7XCM - chains E and F of the 6 polymer chains in the assembly; structure by X-ray diffraction, 3.20 A resolution.

# Chain E (and F)
Name: Trimethylamine methyltransferase
From: Methanosarcina barkeri MS
Notes: EC 2.1.1.250; chain F of this document is another copy of the same molecule, construct and numbering; everything in this record applies to it too
Reference sequence: A0A0E3QRM4 (A0A0E3QRM4_METBA); residue numbers follow UniProt; this construct covers 1-495
Amino-acid sequence (503 residues; numbered 1 to 503; the number before each row is that of its first residue):
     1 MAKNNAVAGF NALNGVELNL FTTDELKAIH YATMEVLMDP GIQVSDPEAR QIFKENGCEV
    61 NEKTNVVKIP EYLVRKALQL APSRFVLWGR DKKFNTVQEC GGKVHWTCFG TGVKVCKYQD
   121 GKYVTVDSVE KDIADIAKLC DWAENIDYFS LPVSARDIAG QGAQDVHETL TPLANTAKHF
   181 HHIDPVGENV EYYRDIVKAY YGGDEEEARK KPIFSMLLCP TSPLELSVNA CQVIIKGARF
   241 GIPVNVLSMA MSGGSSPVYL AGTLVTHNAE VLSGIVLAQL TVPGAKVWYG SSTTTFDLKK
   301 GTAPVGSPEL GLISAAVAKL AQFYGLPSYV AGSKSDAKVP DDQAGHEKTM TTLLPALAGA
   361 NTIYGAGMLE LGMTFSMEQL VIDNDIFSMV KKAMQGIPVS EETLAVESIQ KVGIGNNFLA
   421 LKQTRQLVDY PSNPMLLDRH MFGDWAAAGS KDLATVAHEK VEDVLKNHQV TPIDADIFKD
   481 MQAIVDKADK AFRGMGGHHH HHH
Unresolved in the structure: 1, 496-503
Covalently attached groups: 3-methyl-5-sulfo-pyrrolidine-2-carboxylic acid (BG3) linked to K334
Differences from the reference sequence: conflict K334 (Pyl in A0A0E3QRM4); expression tag (496-503)
Bound ions: Na+: L13, I397
Ligand contacts: BG3 (3-methyl-5-sulfo-pyrrolidine-2-carboxylic acid): F109, G110, T111, M249, S292, V305, Y364, M368, G372
Reported in the primary citation:
  - catalytic residues: Y364 (proposed by the authors, not directly observed)
  - mutagenesis - Y364F: decreased catalytic activity

# How chain E and chain F interact
Contacting residue pairs (67; chain E residue first):
  A2(E) with K93(F); F94(F), hydrogen bond (backbone-backbone); N95(F); T96(F), hydrogen bond (backbone-side chain); D147(F), hydrogen bond (backbone-side chain)
  K3(E) with N95(F)
  N4(E) with K103(F); V104(F), hydrogen bond (side chain-backbone); H105(F), hydrogen bond
  N5(E) with K391(F), hydrogen bond
  A6(E) with G102(F); K103(F); V104(F), hydrogen bond (backbone-backbone); M394(F)
  V7(E) with G102(F); M394(F)
  A8(E) with N14(F); V16(F); G102(F), hydrogen bond (backbone-backbone); L357(F); G359(F); M394(F)
  G9(E) with N14(F); V16(F), hydrogen bond (backbone-backbone); E17(F)
  F10(E) with L13(F); N14(F), hydrogen bond (backbone-backbone)
  N11(E) with A12(F); L13(F); E17(F)
  A12(E) with F10(F); N11(F); A12(F), hydrogen bond (backbone-backbone); N14(F)
  L13(E) with F10(F); N11(F)
  N14(E) with A8(F); G9(F); F10(F), hydrogen bond (backbone-backbone); A12(F)
  V16(E) with A8(F); G9(F), hydrogen bond (backbone-backbone)
  E17(E) with G9(F); N11(F)
  K93(E) with A2(F)
  F94(E) with A2(F)
  N95(E) with A2(F), hydrogen bond (backbone-backbone)
  T96(E) with A2(F), hydrogen bond (side chain-backbone)
  G102(E) with A6(F); V7(F); A8(F), hydrogen bond (backbone-backbone)
  K103(E) with N4(F); A6(F); E401(F), salt bridge
  V104(E) with N4(F), hydrogen bond (backbone-side chain); A6(F), hydrogen bond (backbone-backbone)
  H105(E) with N4(F), hydrogen bond
  W106(E) with A6(F), hydrophobic
  D147(E) with A2(F), hydrogen bond (side chain-backbone)
  A356(E) with A8(F)
  L357(E) with A8(F)
  G359(E) with A8(F)
  K391(E) with N5(F), hydrogen bond
  M394(E) with A6(F); V7(F); A8(F)
  E401(E) with K103(F), salt bridge
Interface residues without a listed pair, chain E (32 interface residues in all): A358
Interface residues without a listed pair, chain F (32 interface residues in all): K3, W106, A356, A358

# Overview
The chain E/chain F interface involves 32 residues from each chain, with 21 hydrogen bonds and 2 salt bridges.
Polar contacts include K103(E)-E401(F), A2(E)-T96(F) and A2(E)-D147(F). Covalently linked compound BG3: at
K334(E). The Na+ site is built by L13(E) and I397(E). From the paper: the catalytic residue Y364(E); Y364F of
chain E reduces catalytic activity.
Both chains are Trimethylamine methyltransferase (Methanosarcina barkeri MS). Entry 7XCM (Crystal structure of
sulfite MttB structure at 3.2 A resolution) was determined by X-ray diffraction, deposited together with 7XCL
and 7XCN.
